7MW5 - chains E and D of the 9 polymer chains in the assembly; structure by electron microscopy, 3.42 A resolution.

[Chain E]
Molecule: Fab of antibody clone 2, light chain
Source organism: Homo sapiens
Notes: antibody fragment or engineered binder
Sequence (265 residues; each row starts with the number of its first residue):
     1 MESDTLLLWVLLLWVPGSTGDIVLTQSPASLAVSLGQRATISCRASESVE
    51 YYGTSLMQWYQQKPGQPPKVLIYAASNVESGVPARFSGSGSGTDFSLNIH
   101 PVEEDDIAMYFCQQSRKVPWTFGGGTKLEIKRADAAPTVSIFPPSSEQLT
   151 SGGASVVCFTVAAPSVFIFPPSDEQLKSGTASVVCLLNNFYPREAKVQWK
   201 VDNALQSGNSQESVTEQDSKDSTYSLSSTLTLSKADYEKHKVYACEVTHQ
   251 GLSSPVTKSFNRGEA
Unresolved in the structure: 1-21, 132-265
Disulfides: Cys43-Cys112

[Chain D]
Molecule: Fab of antibody clone 2, heavy chain
Source organism: Homo sapiens
Notes: antibody fragment or engineered binder
Sequence (263 residues; numbered 1 to 263; the number before each row is that of its first residue):
     1 MGWNWIFILILSVTTGVHSEVQLQQSGPELVKPGASVKISCKASGYSFTG
    51 YSMNWMKQSPEKSLEWIGEINPSTGGTTDNQKFKAKATLTVDKSSSTAYM
   101 QLKSLTSEDSAVYYCARSRGDYWGQGTSVTVSSAKTTPPSVYPLAPGSAA
   151 QTNSMVTLGCLVKASTKGPSVFPLAPSSKSTSGGTAALGCLVKDYFPEPV
   201 TVSWNSGALTSGVHTFPAVLQSSGLYSLSSVVTVPSSSLGTQTYICNVNH
   251 KPSNTKVDKKVEP
Unresolved in the structure: 1-20, 134-263
Disulfides: Cys41-Cys115

[Interface between chain E and chain D]
Contacting residue pairs - 20 pairs, chain E then chain D:
  Gln58(E) with Arg119(D)
  Tyr60(E) with Arg119(D), hydrogen bond (side chain-backbone)
  Pro67(E) with Trp123(D), hydrophobic
  Pro68(E) with Tyr114(D); Trp123(D), hydrogen bond (backbone-side chain)
  Val70(E) with Gly120(D); Trp123(D)
  Tyr73(E) with Arg119(D)
  Glu79(E) with Arg119(D), salt bridge
  Phe111(E) with Lys62(D); Leu64(D), hydrophobic
  Val118(E) with Trp66(D)
  Pro119(E) with Asn80(D)
  Trp120(E) with Glu65(D); Trp66(D), hydrogen bond (backbone-backbone)
  Phe122(E) with Met56(D), hydrophobic; Leu64(D), hydrophobic; Glu65(D); Trp66(D)
  Gly124(E) with Lys62(D)
Other interface residues (no listed pair), chain E (15 interface residues in all): Gln62, Gln66
Other interface residues (no listed pair), chain D (15 interface residues in all): Asn54, Glu69, Thr78, Asp121, Gly124

[Summary]
Chain E and chain D each contribute 15 residues to their interface, with 3 hydrogen bonds and 1 salt bridge.
Polar pairs include Glu79(E)-Arg119(D), Tyr60(E)-Arg119(D) and Pro68(E)-Trp123(D).
Here chain E is Fab of antibody clone 2, light chain and chain D is Fab of antibody clone 2, heavy chain, both
from Homo sapiens. Entry 7MW5 (Structure of the SARS-CoV-2 Spike trimer with one RBD down in complex with the
Fab fragment ...) was determined by electron microscopy together with 7MW2, 7MW3, 7MW4 and 7MW6 from the same
study.
